PDB entry 8HKC | electron microscopy, 2.49 A resolution | chains C and E of the 7 polymer chains in the assembly

# Chain C
Name: DNA-directed RNA polymerase subunit beta
Organism: Escherichia coli K-12
Notes: EC 2.7.7.6
Reference sequence: P0A8V2 (RPOB_ECOLI); residue numbers follow UniProt; this construct covers 2-1342
Chain sequence (1346 residues; numbered -1 to 1344; the number before each row is that of its first residue; numbers below 1 keep their minus sign (Met-1 is residue -1)):
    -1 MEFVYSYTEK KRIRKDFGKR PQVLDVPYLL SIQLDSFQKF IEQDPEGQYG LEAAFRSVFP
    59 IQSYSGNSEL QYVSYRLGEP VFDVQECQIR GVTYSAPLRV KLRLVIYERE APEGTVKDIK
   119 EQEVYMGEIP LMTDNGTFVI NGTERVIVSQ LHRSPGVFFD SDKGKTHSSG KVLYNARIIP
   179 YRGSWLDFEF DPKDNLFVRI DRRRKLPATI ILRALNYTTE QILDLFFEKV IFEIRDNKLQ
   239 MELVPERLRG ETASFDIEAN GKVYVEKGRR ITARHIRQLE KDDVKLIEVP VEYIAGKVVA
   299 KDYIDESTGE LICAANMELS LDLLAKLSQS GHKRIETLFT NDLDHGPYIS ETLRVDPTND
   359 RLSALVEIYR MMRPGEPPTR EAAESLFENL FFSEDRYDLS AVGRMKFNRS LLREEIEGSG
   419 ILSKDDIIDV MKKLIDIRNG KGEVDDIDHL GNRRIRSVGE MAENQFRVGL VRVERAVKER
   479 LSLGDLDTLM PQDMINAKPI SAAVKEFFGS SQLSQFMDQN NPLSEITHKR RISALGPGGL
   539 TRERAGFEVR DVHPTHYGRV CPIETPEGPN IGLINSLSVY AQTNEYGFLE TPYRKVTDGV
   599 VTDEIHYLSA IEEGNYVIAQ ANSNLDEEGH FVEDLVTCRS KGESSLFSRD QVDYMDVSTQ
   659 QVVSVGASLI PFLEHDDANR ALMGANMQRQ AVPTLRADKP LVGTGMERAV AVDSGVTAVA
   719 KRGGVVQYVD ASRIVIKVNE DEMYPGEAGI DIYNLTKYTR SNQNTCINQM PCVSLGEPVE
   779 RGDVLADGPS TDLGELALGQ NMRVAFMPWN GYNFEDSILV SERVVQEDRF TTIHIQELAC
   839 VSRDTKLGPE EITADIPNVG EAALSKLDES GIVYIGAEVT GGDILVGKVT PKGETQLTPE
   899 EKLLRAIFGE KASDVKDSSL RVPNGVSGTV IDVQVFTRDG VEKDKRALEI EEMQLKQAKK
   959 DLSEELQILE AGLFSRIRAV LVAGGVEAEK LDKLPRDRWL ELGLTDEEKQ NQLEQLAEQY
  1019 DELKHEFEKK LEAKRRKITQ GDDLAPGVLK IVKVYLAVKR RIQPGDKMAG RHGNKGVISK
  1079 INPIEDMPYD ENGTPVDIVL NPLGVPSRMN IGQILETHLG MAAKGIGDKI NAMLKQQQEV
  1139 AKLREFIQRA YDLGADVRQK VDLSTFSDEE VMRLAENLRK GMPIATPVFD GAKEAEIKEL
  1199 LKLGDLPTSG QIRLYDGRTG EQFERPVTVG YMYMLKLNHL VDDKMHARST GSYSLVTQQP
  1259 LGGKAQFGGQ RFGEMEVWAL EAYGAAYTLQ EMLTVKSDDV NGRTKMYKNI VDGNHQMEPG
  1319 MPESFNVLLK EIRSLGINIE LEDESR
Unresolved in the structure: -1 to 2, 233-332, 974-1025, 1343-1344
Sequence notes: initiating methionine (-1); expression tag (0-1, 1343-1344)
Curated features (UniProtKB/Swiss-Prot):
  - modified residue (N6-acetyllysine): Lys1022, Lys1200
  - mutagenesis: Ile561 (I561S: Resistant to antibiotics salinamide A and B), Ile569 (I569S: Resistant to antibiotics salinamide A and B), Ala665 (A665E: Resistant to antibiotics salinamide A and B), Asp675 (D675A/G: Resistant to antibiotics salinamide A and B), Asn677 (N677H/K: Resistant to antibiotics salinamide A and B), Leu680 (L680M: Resistant to antibiotics salinamide A and B), Glu813 (E813K: Disrupts the enzyme's active center)

# Chain E
Name: RNA polymerase sigma factor RpoH
Organism: Escherichia coli K-12
Reference sequence: P0AGB3 (RPOH_ECOLI); numbering as in UniProt (aligned over 1-284)
Chain sequence (284 residues; each row starts with the number of its first residue):
     1 MTDKMQSLAL APVGNLDSYI RAANAWPMLS ADEERALAEK LHYHGDLEAA KTLILSHLRF
    61 VVHIARNYAG YGLPQADLIQ EGNIGLMKAV RRFNPEVGVR LVSFAVHWIK AEIHEYVLRN
   121 WRIVKVATTK AQRKLFFNLR KTKQRLGWFN QDEVEMVARE LGVTSKDVRE MESRMAAQDM
   181 TFDLSSDDDS DSQPMAPVLY LQDKSSNFAD GIEDDNWEEQ AANRLTDAMQ GLDERSQDII
   241 RARWLDEDNK STLQELADRY GVSAERVRQL EKNAMKKLRA AIEA
Unresolved in the structure: 1-8, 184-197
Curated features (UniProtKB/Swiss-Prot):
  - DNA-binding region: Leu253 to Lys272 (H-T-H motif)
  - motif: Asp77 to Gln80 (Interaction with polymerase core subunit RpoC)
  - mutagenesis: Gln80 (Q80N/R: Decrease in activity. Exhibits reduced affinity for core RNAP)
Reported in the primary citation:
  - binding site for the 54-nt DNA strand: Lys130, Glu265, Arg268
  - binding site for the 54-nt DNA strand: Asn94, Val97, Phe104, His107, Trp108, Thr128, Arg266
  - mutagenesis - T128A, K130A, L253A, E265A, R266A, R268A: decreased catalytic activity
  - post-translational modification sites: Tyr260 (citing earlier work)

# Chain C / chain E interface
Pairs across the interface (49):
  Tyr123(C) - Arg145(E)
  Glu477(C) - Asn67(E)
  Asn494(C) - Gln144(E)
  Ala495(C) - Gln144(E)  hydrogen bond (backbone-side chain)
  Lys496(C) - Arg140(E)  hydrogen bond (side chain-backbone)
  Lys496(C) - Lys143(E)  hydrogen bond (side chain-backbone)
  Lys496(C) - Gln144(E)
  Ser499(C) - Leu146(E)
  Lys503(C) - Leu146(E)
  Pro897(C) - Trp244(E)
  Pro897(C) - Glu247(E)
  Leu901(C) - Leu225(E)  hydrophobic
  Leu901(C) - Trp244(E)  hydrophobic
  Leu901(C) - Leu245(E)  hydrophobic
  Leu902(C) - Ala221(E)  hydrophobic
  Leu902(C) - Leu225(E)  hydrophobic
  Ala904(C) - Trp244(E)  hydrophobic
  Ile905(C) - Leu225(E)  hydrophobic
  Ile905(C) - Met275(E)  hydrophobic
  Ile905(C) - Leu278(E)  hydrophobic
  Ile905(C) - Arg279(E)
  Phe906(C) - Arg279(E)
  Phe906(C) - Ile282(E)  hydrophobic
  Asp1041(C) - Trp148(E)
  Leu1042(C) - Trp148(E)
  Ala1043(C) - Trp148(E)
  Pro1044(C) - Trp148(E)
  Pro1044(C) - Arg169(E)
  Thr1248(C) - Phe208(E)
  Gly1249(C) - Asn207(E)
  Ser1250(C) - Gln202(E)  hydrogen bond
  Ser1250(C) - Ser206(E)
  Tyr1251(C) - Gln202(E)
  Tyr1251(C) - Asp203(E)  hydrogen bond (backbone-backbone)
  Tyr1251(C) - Ser206(E)  hydrogen bond (backbone-side chain)
  Tyr1251(C) - Phe208(E)
  Ser1252(C) - Leu201(E)
  Ser1252(C) - Asp203(E)
  Leu1253(C) - Tyr200(E)
  Leu1253(C) - Leu201(E)  hydrogen bond (backbone-backbone)
  Leu1253(C) - Asp203(E)
  Gln1256(C) - Asp203(E)
  Leu1259(C) - Gln202(E)
  Gln1264(C) - Val198(E)
  Arg1301(C) - Phe208(E)
  Thr1302(C) - Phe208(E)
  Thr1302(C) - Ile212(E)
  Tyr1305(C) - Phe208(E)  hydrophobic
  Tyr1305(C) - Ile212(E)  hydrophobic
Also at the interface, not in a pair above, chain C (39 interface residues in all): Gly373, Pro375, Gln490, Ile493, Ala500, Glu898, Glu899, Arg936, Val1254, Lys1306
Also at the interface, not in a pair above, chain E (32 interface residues in all): Arg21, Ser173, Phe182, Ala209, Glu218, Ile240
The authors on this interface:
  - interface residues, chain C: Glu898(C), Leu901(C), Ile905(C), Phe906(C)
  - interface residues, chain E: Ala221(E), Leu225(E), Trp244(E), Leu245(E), Leu278(E)

# Summary
Chain C and chain E form an interface of 39 and 32 residues respectively; the contacts include 7 hydrogen
bonds. Among the polar pairs are Ala495(C)-Gln144(E), Lys496(C)-Arg140(E) and Lys496(C)-Lys143(E). The paper
reports a binding site for the 54-nt DNA strand at Lys130(E), Glu265(E) and Arg268(E) among others; T128A,
K130A and L253A of chain E, among others, reduce catalytic activity; 6 substitutions were tested in all.
Chain C is DNA-directed RNA polymerase subunit beta and chain E is RNA polymerase sigma factor RpoH, both from
Escherichia coli K-12; the structure, Cryo-EM structure of E. coli RNAP sigma32 complex, was determined by
electron microscopy.
